PDB entry 7UE9 | X-ray diffraction, 1.75 A resolution | chains H and C of the 3 polymer chains in the assembly

== Chain H ==
Molecule: Fab heavy chain
Organism: Mus musculus
Notes: antibody fragment or engineered binder
Chain sequence (456 residues; row label = number of the first residue in the row; numbers below 1 keep their minus sign (Met-18 is residue -18)):
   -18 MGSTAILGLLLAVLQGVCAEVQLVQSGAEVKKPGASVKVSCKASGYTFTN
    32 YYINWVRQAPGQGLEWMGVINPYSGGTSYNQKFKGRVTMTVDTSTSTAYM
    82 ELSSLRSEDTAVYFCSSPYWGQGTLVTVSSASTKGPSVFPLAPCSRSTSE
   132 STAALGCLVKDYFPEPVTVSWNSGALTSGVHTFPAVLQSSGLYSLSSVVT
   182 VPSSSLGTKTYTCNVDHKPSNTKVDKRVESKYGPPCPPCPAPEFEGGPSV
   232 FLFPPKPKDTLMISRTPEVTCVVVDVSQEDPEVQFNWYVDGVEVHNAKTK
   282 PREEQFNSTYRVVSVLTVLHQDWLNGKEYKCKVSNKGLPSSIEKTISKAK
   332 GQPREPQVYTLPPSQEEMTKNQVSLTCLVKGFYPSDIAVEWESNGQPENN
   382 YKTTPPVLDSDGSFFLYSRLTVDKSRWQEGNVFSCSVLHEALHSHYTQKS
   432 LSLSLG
Disordered / not traced: -18 to 0, 215-437
Modified residues: Glu1 (pyroglutamic acid; PCA)
Disulfide bonds: Cys22-Cys96, Cys138-Cys194

== Chain C ==
Molecule: Complement C3dg fragment
Organism: Homo sapiens
UniProtKB: P01024 (CO3_HUMAN); residues 1-310 here correspond to UniProt positions 994-1303 (UniProt number = residue number + 993)
Chain sequence (311 residues; each row starts with the number of its first residue; numbering starts at 0):
     0 GAVDAERLKHLIVTPSGAGEQNMIGMTPTVIAVHYLDETEQWEKFGLEKR
    50 QGALELIKKGYTQQLAFRQPSSAFAAFVKRAPSTWLTAYVVKVFSLAVNL
   100 IAIDSQVLCGAVKWLILEKQKPDGVFQEDAPVIHQEMIGGLRNNNEKDMA
   150 LTAFVLISLQEAKDICEEQVNSLPGSITKAGDFLEANYMNLQRSYTVAIA
   200 GYALAQMGRLKGPLLNKFLTTAKDKNRWEDPGKQLYNVEATSYALLALLQ
   250 LKDFDFVPPVVRWLNEQRYYGGGYGSTQATFMVFQALAQYQKDAPDHQEL
   300 NLDVSLQLPSR
Differences from the reference sequence: expression tag (0); conflict Ala17 (Cys1010 in P01024)
Disulfide bonds: Cys108-Cys165
Curated features (UniProtKB/Swiss-Prot):
  - site: Arg310 (Cleavage)

== Interface between chain H and chain C ==
Residue-residue contacts - 22 pairs, chain H then chain C:
  Asn31(H) - Asp254(C)  hydrogen bond
  Asn31(H) - Glu298(C)
  Asn31(H) - Leu299(C)
  Tyr32(H) - Gln297(C)  hydrogen bond (side chain-backbone)
  Tyr32(H) - Glu298(C)
  Tyr32(H) - Leu299(C)
  Tyr32(H) - Asn300(C)
  Tyr33(H) - Asn300(C)  hydrogen bond (backbone-side chain)
  Tyr33(H) - Ser304(C)
  Tyr33(H) - Leu305(C)  hydrogen bond (side chain-backbone)
  Tyr33(H) - Leu307(C)
  Asn35(H) - Asn300(C)
  Asn35(H) - Val303(C)
  Val50(H) - Leu307(C)  hydrophobic
  Asn52(H) - Leu307(C)
  Thr58(H) - Ser309(C)
  Ser59(H) - Leu307(C)
  Ser59(H) - Pro308(C)  hydrogen bond (side chain-backbone)
  Ser97(H) - Asp302(C)
  Ser98(H) - Asn300(C)
  Pro99(H) - Asn300(C)
  Pro99(H) - Asp302(C)
Other interface residues (no listed pair), chain H (16 interface residues in all): Gly57, Tyr60, Gln62, Lys65, Tyr100
Other interface residues (no listed pair), chain C (14 interface residues in all): Gln306, Arg310
From the paper, about this interface:
  - epitope / paratope residues, chain C: Asp295(C)

== In short ==
The interface between chain H and chain C involves 16 residues on one side and 14 on the other, with 5
hydrogen bonds. Polar pairs include Asn31(H)-Asp254(C), Tyr32(H)-Gln297(C) and Tyr33(H)-Asn300(C). From the
paper: the epitope/paratope residue Asp295(C).
Chain H is Fab heavy chain (Mus musculus) and chain C is Complement C3dg fragment (Homo sapiens); the
structure, Structure of anti-C3d Fab(3d8b) in complex with C3d, was determined by X-ray diffraction.
